7EOU - chains A and C of the 4 polymer chains in the assembly; structure by electron microscopy, 4.30 A resolution (low resolution: residue-level contacts below are approximate; hydrogen-bond / salt-bridge calls are withheld).

Chain A (and C):
Name: Glutamate receptor ionotropic, NMDA 2A
Source organism: Homo sapiens
Notes: chain C of this document is another copy of the same molecule, construct and numbering; everything in this record applies to it too
UniProt: Q12879 (NMDE1_HUMAN); residues 1-842 here = UniProt positions 1-842
Chain sequence (853 residues; each row starts with the number of its first residue):
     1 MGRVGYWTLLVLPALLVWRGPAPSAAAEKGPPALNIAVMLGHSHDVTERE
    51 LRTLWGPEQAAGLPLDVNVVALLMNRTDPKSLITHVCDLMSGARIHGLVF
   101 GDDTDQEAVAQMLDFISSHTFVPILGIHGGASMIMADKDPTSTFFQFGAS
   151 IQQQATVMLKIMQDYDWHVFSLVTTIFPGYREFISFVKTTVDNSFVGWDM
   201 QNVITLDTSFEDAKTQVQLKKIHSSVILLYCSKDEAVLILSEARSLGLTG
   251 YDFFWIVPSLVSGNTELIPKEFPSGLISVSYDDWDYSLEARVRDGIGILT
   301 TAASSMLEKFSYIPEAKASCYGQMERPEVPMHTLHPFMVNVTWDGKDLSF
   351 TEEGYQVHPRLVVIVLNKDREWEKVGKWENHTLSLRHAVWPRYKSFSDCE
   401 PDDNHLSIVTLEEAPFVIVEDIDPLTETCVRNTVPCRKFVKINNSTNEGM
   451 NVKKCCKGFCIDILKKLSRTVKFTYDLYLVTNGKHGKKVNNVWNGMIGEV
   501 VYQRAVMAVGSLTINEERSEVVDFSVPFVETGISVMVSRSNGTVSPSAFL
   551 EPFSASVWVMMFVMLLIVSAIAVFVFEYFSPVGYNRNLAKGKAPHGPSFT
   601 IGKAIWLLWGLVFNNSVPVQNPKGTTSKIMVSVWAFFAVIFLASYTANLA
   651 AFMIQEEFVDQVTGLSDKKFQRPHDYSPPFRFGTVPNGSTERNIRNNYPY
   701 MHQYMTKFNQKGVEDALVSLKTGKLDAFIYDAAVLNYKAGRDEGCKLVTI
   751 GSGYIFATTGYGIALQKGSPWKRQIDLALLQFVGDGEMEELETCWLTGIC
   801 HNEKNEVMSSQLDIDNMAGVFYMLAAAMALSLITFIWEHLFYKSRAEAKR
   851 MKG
Not modelled in the structure: 1-33, 542-548, 582-597, 617-624, 656-660, 804-812, 838-853
Sequence notes: engineered mutation C794 (Leu in Q12879); expression tag (843-853)
Swiss-Prot annotation at these positions:
  - region: F599 to Q620 (Pore-forming)
  - binding site (Zn(2+)): H44, H128, E266, D282
  - binding site (L-glutamate): S511, T513, R518, S689, T690, D731
  - site: N614 (Functional determinant of NMDA receptors)
  - glycosylation (N-linked (GlcNAc...) asparagine): N75, N340, N380, N443, N444, N541, N687
Disulfides: C87-C320, C429-C455, C745-C800
Covalently attached groups: N-acetylglucosamine (NAG) linked to N687
Small-molecule neighbours: 6RM (7-[(4-fluoranylphenoxy)methyl]-3-[(1R,2R)-2-(hydroxymethyl)cyclopropyl]-2-methyl-[1,3]thiazolo[3,2-a]pyrimidin-5-one): I514, V526, P527, F528, V529, E530, T758, T759, G760

Chain A / chain C interface:
Contacting residue pairs (17; chain A residue first):
  A213(A) - S245(C)
  Q216(A) - S245(C)
  V217(A) - S245(C)
  K220(A) - L246(C)
  K220(A) - G247(C)
  K220(A) - L248(C)
  K220(A) - F253(C)
  S245(A) - A213(C)
  S245(A) - Q216(C)
  S245(A) - V217(C)
  L246(A) - K220(C)
  L246(A) - L246(C)
  G247(A) - K220(C)
  L248(A) - K220(C)
  F253(A) - K220(C)
  N614(A) - N615(C)
  N615(A) - N614(C)
Interface residues without a listed pair, chain A (12 interface residues in all): R244
Interface residues without a listed pair, chain C (12 interface residues in all): R244

Summary:
Chain A and chain C each contribute 12 residues to their interface. Chain A binds compound 6RM. Covalently
linked N-acetylglucosamine: at N687(A). UniProt lists 4 Zn2+-binding residues and 6 L-glutamate-binding
residues on chain A.
Both chains are Glutamate receptor ionotropic, NMDA 2A (Homo sapiens). Entry 7EOU (Structure of the human
GluN1/GluN2A NMDA receptor in the glycine/glutamate/GNE-6901/9-AA bound state) was determined by electron
microscopy together with 7EOQ, 7EOR, 7EOS and 7EOT from the same study.
